8AVQ - chain A; structure by X-ray diffraction, 2.00 A resolution.

Chain A:
Name: AO75L
From: Paramecium bursaria Chlorella virus 1
UniProtKB: Q89410 (Q89410_PBCV1); numbering as in UniProt (aligned over 1-280)
Sequence (283 residues; each row starts with the number of its first residue; numbers below 1 keep their minus sign (Leu-2 is residue -2)):
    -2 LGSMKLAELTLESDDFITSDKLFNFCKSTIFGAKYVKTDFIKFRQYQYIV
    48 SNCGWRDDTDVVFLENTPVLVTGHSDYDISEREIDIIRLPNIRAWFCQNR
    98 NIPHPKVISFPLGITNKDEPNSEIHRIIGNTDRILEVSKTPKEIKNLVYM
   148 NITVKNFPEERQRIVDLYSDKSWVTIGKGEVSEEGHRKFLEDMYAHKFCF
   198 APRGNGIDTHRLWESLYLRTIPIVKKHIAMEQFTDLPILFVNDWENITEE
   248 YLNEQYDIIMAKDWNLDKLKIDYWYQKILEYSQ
Not modelled in the structure: 279-280
Modified positions: Mse1, Mse147, Mse190, Mse227, Mse257 (selenomethionine; parent Met)
Sequence notes: expression tag (-2 to 0)
Ion coordination: Mg2+ site 1: Thr35, Ser72, Tyr74; Mg2+ site 2: Thr69, Gln95; Mg2+ site 3: Tyr146, Phe197; Ca2+ site 1: Asp167 (shared with 1 residue of chain B); Mg2+ site 4 near Lys222 (its only coordinating residue here); Ca2+ site 2: Asp240, Glu242 (together with bicine); Mg2+ site 5: Thr245 (shared with 1 residue of chain C)
Residues lining bound ligands:
  - bicine (BCN): Val238, Asn239, Asp240, Trp241, Glu242, Asn243, Ile244, Tyr248
  - uridine-5'-diphosphate-xylopyranose (UDX): Asp73, Leu109, Ile125, Asn148, Ile149, Thr150, Asn153, Arg158, Lys175, Gly176, Glu177, Val178, Gly182, His183, Phe186, Gly201, Asn202, Gly203, Asp205, Thr206, His207, Arg208, Glu211
What the authors report for this chain:
  - binding site for uridine-5'-diphosphate-xylopyranose: Asp73, Asn148, Thr150, Asn153, Arg158, Glu177, His183, Gly203, Arg208, Glu211
  - catalytic residues: Arg158, Arg208 (proposed by the authors, not directly observed)
  - mutagenesis - N148A/R208A: decreased binding to uridine-5'-diphosphate-xylopyranose
  - mutagenesis - N148A/R208A: unchanged binding to the acceptor 6
  - mutagenesis - D73A: decreased expression
  - mutagenesis - D73A: abolished catalytic activity
  - mutagenesis - D73N: decreased catalytic activity

In short:
Bound to chain A: bicine and uridine-5'-diphosphate-xylopyranose. The Mg2+ site 1 is built by Thr35, Ser72 and
Tyr74. Thr69 and Gln95 coordinate Mg2+ site 2. From the paper: catalytic residues Arg158 and Arg208;
N148A/R208A reduce binding to uridine-5'-diphosphate-xylopyranose; 3 substitutions were tested in all.
Chain A is AO75L (Paramecium bursaria Chlorella virus 1); the structure, AO75L in Complex with UDP-Xylose, was
determined by X-ray diffraction (same publication as 8Q8I and 8ASA).
